PDB entry 5Y9F | X-ray diffraction, 3.35 A resolution | chains C and P of the 15 polymer chains in the assembly

Chain C:
Name: Major capsid protein L1
From: Human papillomavirus type 59
Reference sequence: Q81971 (Q81971_HPV59); numbering as in UniProt (aligned over 10-508)
Sequence (500 residues; row label = number of the first residue in the row):
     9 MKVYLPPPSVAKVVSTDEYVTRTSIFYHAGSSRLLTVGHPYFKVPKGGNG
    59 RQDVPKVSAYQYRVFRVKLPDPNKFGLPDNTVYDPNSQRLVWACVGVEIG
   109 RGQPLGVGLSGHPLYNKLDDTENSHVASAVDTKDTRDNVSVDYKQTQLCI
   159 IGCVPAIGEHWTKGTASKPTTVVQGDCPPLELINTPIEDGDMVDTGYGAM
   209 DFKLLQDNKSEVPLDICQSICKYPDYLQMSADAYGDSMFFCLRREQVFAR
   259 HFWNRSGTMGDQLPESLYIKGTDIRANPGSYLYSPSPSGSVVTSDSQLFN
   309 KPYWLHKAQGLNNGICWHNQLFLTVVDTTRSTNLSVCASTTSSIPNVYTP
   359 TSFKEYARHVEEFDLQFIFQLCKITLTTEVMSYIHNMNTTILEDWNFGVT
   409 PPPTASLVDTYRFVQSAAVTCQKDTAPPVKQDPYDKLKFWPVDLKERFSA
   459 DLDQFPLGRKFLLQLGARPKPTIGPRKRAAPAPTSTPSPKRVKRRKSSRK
Disordered / not traced: 9-19, 406-438, 474-508
Differences from the reference sequence: initiating methionine (9); engineered mutation Ser175 (Cys in Q81971)
Reported in the primary citation:
  - specificity-determining residues: Gln270, Glu273, Asp281

Chain P:
Name: heavy chain of Fab fragment of antibody 28F10
From: Mus musculus
Notes: antibody fragment or engineered binder
Sequence (223 residues; numbered 1 to 223; the number before each row is that of its first residue):
     1 DVKLVESGGGLVKPGGSLKLSCAASGFPFSDYTMSWIRQTPEKRLEWVAS
    51 ISSGGTYTYYPDTVKGRFTISRDNAKNTLYLQMSSLKSEDTAMFYCTRAS
   101 PYYDYDEGYMDYWGQGTSVTVSSAKTTAPSVYPLAPVCGGTTGSSVTLGC
   151 LVKGYFPEPVTLTWNSGSLSSGVHTFPALLQSGLYTLSSSVTVTSNTWPS
   201 QTITCNVAHPASSTKVDKKIVPA
Disordered / not traced: 1, 221-223
Disulfide bonds: Cys22-Cys96, Cys150-Cys205

Interface between chain C and chain P:
Contacting residue pairs (26):
  Thr266(C) - Tyr103(P)
  Met267(C) - Tyr102(P)  hydrogen bond (backbone-side chain)
  Gly268(C) - Tyr102(P)  hydrogen bond (backbone-side chain)
  Gln270(C) - Ser30(P)
  Gln270(C) - Asp31(P)
  Gln270(C) - Ser53(P)  hydrogen bond
  Gln270(C) - Tyr102(P)
  Glu273(C) - Ser52(P)  hydrogen bond
  Glu273(C) - Ser53(P)  hydrogen bond
  Glu273(C) - Gly54(P)  hydrogen bond (side chain-backbone)
  Glu273(C) - Thr56(P)  hydrogen bond
  Glu273(C) - Tyr57(P)
  Tyr276(C) - Tyr57(P)  hydrogen bond (backbone-side chain)
  Ile277(C) - Tyr57(P)
  Lys278(C) - Ser52(P)
  Lys278(C) - Tyr57(P)  hydrogen bond (backbone-side chain)
  Asp281(C) - Tyr105(P)  hydrogen bond
  Ile282(C) - Tyr57(P)  hydrophobic
  Ile282(C) - Tyr59(P)  hydrophobic
  Arg283(C) - Tyr59(P)
  Arg283(C) - Tyr105(P)
  Arg283(C) - Asp106(P)  hydrogen bond (side chain-backbone)
  Asn285(C) - Tyr102(P)
  Asn285(C) - Tyr103(P)  hydrogen bond (side chain-backbone)
  Asn285(C) - Asp104(P)
  Asn285(C) - Tyr105(P)
Other interface residues (no listed pair), chain C (15 interface residues in all): Asp269, Ala284, Pro286
Other interface residues (no listed pair), chain P (16 interface residues in all): Gly55, Glu107, Gly108
From the paper, about this interface:
  - hot spots on chain C (mutagenesis) - E273A, Y276A, K278A, D281A, R283A: abolished binding to 28F10

In short:
Chain C and chain P form an interface of 15 and 16 residues respectively, with 12 hydrogen bonds. Polar
contacts include Met267(C)-Tyr102(P), Gly268(C)-Tyr102(P) and Gln270(C)-Ser53(P). The paper reports that
E273A, Y276A and K278A of chain C, among others, abolish binding to 28F10; specificity determinants Gln270(C),
Glu273(C) and Asp281(C); 5 substitutions were tested in all.
Here chain C is Major capsid protein L1 (Human papillomavirus type 59) and chain P is heavy chain of Fab
fragment of antibody 28F10 (Mus musculus). Entry 5Y9F (Crystal structure of HPV59 pentamer in complex with the
Fab fragment of antibody 28F10) was determined by X-ray diffraction, deposited together with 5Y9C and 5Y9E.
